6OPD - chains A and C of the 3 polymer chains in the assembly; structure by X-ray diffraction, 1.79 A resolution.

[Chain A]
Name: HLA class I histocompatibility antigen, A-2 alpha chain
From: Homo sapiens
Reference sequence: P01892 (1A02_HUMAN); residues 1-275 here correspond to UniProt positions 25-299 (UniProt number = residue number + 24)
Amino-acid sequence (275 residues; each row starts with the number of its first residue):
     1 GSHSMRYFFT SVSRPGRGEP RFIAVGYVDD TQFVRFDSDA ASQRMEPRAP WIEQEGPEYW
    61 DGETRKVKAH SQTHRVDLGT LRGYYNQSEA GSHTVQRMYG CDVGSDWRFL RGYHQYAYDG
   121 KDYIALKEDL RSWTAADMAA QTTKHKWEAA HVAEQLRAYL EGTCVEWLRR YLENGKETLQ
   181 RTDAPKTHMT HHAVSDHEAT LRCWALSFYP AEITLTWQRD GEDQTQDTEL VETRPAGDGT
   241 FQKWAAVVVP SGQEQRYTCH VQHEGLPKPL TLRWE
Disulfides: C101-C164, C203-C259
Metal / ion sites: Mg2+: E154 (shared with 1 residue of chain B)

[Chain C]
Name: Melanoma antigen variant
Amino-acid sequence (9 residues; each row starts with the number of its first residue):
     1 ILNAMIVKI
From the paper describing this entry:
  - conformationally variable residues: M5, K8

[Chain A / chain C interface]
Residue-residue contacts (40):
  Y7(A) - I1(C)  hydrogen bond (side chain-backbone)
  Y7(A) - L2(C)  hydrophobic
  F9(A) - L2(C)  hydrophobic
  M45(A) - L2(C)  hydrophobic
  Y59(A) - I1(C)  hydrophobic
  E63(A) - I1(C)
  E63(A) - L2(C)  hydrogen bond (side chain-backbone)
  K66(A) - I1(C)
  K66(A) - L2(C)  hydrogen bond (side chain-backbone)
  K66(A) - N3(C)
  V67(A) - L2(C)
  A69(A) - I6(C)
  H70(A) - N3(C)
  T73(A) - I6(C)  hydrogen bond (side chain-backbone)
  T73(A) - V7(C)
  T73(A) - K8(C)
  V76(A) - K8(C)
  D77(A) - K8(C)
  D77(A) - I9(C)  hydrogen bond (side chain-backbone)
  T80(A) - I9(C)
  Y84(A) - I9(C)  hydrophobic
  R97(A) - I6(C)
  Y99(A) - L2(C)
  Y99(A) - N3(C)  hydrogen bond (side chain-backbone)
  Y116(A) - I9(C)
  Y123(A) - I9(C)  hydrophobic
  T143(A) - I9(C)
  K146(A) - I9(C)  hydrogen bond (side chain-backbone)
  W147(A) - V7(C)
  W147(A) - K8(C)  hydrogen bond (side chain-backbone)
  W147(A) - I9(C)  hydrophobic
  Q155(A) - N3(C)  hydrogen bond
  Q155(A) - M5(C)
  L156(A) - N3(C)
  Y159(A) - I1(C)  hydrogen bond (side chain-backbone)
  Y159(A) - L2(C)
  Y159(A) - N3(C)
  T163(A) - I1(C)
  W167(A) - I1(C)
  Y171(A) - I1(C)  hydrogen bond (side chain-backbone)
Interface residues without a listed pair, chain A (30 interface residues in all): M5, L81, V152
Interface residues without a listed pair, chain C (9 interface residues in all): A4

[In short]
30 residues of chain A and 9 residues of chain C are in contact, with 11 hydrogen bonds. Polar contacts
include Y7(A)-I1(C), E63(A)-L2(C) and K66(A)-L2(C). From the paper: conformational variability at M5(C) and
K8(C).
Here chain A is HLA class I histocompatibility antigen, A-2 alpha chain (Homo sapiens) and chain C is Melanoma
antigen variant. Entry 6OPD (Crystal Structure of ILNAMIVKI peptide bound to HLA-A2) was determined by X-ray
diffraction (same publication as 6PTB and 6PTE).
